8WT9 - chains C and G of the 10 polymer chains in the assembly; structure by electron microscopy, 2.70 A resolution.

== Chain C ==
Protein: IS621 transposase
From: Escherichia coli
Reference sequence: A0A0E0Y1P1 (A0A0E0Y1P1_ECO1C); numbering as in UniProt (aligned over 1-326)
Chain sequence (328 residues; each row starts with the number of its first residue; numbers below 1 keep their minus sign (Gly-1 is residue -1)):
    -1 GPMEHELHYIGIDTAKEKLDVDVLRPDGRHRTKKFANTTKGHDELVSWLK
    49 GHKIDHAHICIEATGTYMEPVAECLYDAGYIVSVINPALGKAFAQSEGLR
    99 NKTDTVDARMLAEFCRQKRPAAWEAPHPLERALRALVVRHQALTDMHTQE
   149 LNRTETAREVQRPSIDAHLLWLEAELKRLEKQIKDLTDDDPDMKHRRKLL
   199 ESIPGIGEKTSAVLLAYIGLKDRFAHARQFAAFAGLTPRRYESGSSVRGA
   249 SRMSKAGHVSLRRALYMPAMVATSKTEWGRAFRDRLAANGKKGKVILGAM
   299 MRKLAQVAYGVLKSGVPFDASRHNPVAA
Disordered / not traced: -1 to 4, 323-326
Differences from the reference sequence: expression tag (-1 to 0)
From the paper describing this entry:
  - binding site for target DNA: Ser241
  - binding site for donor DNA: Ser241
  - conformationally variable residues (order/disorder transition): Ser241
  - mutagenesis - D11A/E60A/D102A/D105A, S241A: abolished catalytic activity

== Chain G ==
Molecule: target DNA-donor DNA
Sequence (49 nucleotides; numbered 1 to 49; the number before each row is that of its first residue):
     1 GCCGGGTAATACCACCAAGCCGCCTTGTATTATCCCTCCAGTGCAGAGA
Disordered / not traced: 1-9, 39-49

== How chain C and chain G interact ==
Contacting residue pairs - 27 pairs, chain C then chain G:
  Thr12(C) - DT26(G)  sugar contact
  Ala13(C) - DT26(G)  phosphate contact
  Ala13(C) - DG27(G)  phosphate contact
  Lys14(C) - DT26(G)  phosphate contact
  Lys14(C) - DG27(G)  hydrogen bond to the phosphate
  Lys14(C) - DT28(G)  salt bridge to the phosphate
  Thr62(C) - DT25(G)  sugar contact
  Thr62(C) - DT26(G)  sugar contact
  Gly63(C) - DT25(G)  base contact
  Tyr65(C) - DT26(G)  sugar contact
  Tyr65(C) - DG27(G)  sugar contact
  Pro85(C) - DC24(G)  base contact
  Pro85(C) - DT25(G)  sugar contact
  Ala86(C) - DC23(G)  base contact
  Ala86(C) - DC24(G)  sugar contact
  Lys89(C) - DC24(G)  salt bridge to the phosphate
  Arg237(C) - DC21(G)  salt bridge to the phosphate
  Arg246(C) - DG19(G)  phosphate contact
  Gly247(C) - DC20(G)  phosphate contact
  Ala248(C) - DC20(G)  hydrogen bond to the phosphate
  Arg250(C) - DC20(G)  phosphate contact
  Arg250(C) - DC21(G)  phosphate contact
  Lys253(C) - DG22(G)  hydrogen bond to the base
  Ala254(C) - DG22(G)  base contact
  Gly255(C) - DG22(G)  base contact
  Val257(C) - DG22(G)  base contact
  Arg260(C) - DG22(G)  base contact
Other interface residues (no listed pair), chain C (22 interface residues in all): Ala61, Asn84, Ser252

== Overview ==
22 residues of chain C face 10 of chain G across their interface, with 3 hydrogen bonds and 3 salt bridges.
Polar contacts include Lys253(C)-DG22(G), Lys14(C)-DG27(G) and Ala248(C)-DC20(G). From the paper: a binding
site for target DNA at Ser241(C); D11A/E60A/D102A/D105A and S241A of chain C abolish catalytic activity.
Chain C is IS621 transposase (Escherichia coli) and chain G is target DNA-donor DNA; the structure, Cryo-EM
structure of the IS621 recombinase in complex with bridge RNA, donor DNA, and target DNA ..., was determined
by electron microscopy (same publication as 8WT6, 8WT7 and 8WT8).
